Entry 9LUB (electron microscopy, 3.30 A resolution); this record covers chains B and G of the 7 polymer chains in the assembly.

# Chain B
Name: Flagellar motor protein MotA
Source organism: Paenibacillus sp. TCA20
UniProt: A0A069DFV9 (A0A069DFV9_9BACL); residues 1-264 here = UniProt positions 1-264
Sequence (264 residues; numbered 1 to 264; the number before each row is that of its first residue):
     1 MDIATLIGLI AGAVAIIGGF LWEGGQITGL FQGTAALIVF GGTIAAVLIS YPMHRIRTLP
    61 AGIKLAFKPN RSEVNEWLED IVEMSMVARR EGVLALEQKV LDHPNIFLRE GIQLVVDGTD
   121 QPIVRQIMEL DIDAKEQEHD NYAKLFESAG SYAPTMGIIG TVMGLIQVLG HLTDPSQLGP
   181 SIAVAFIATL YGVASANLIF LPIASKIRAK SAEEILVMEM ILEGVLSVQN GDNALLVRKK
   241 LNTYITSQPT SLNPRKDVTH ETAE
Not modelled in the structure: 247-264

# Chain G
Name: Chimeric B subunit of MotA1B1 from Paenibacillus sp. TCA20 and MotAB from E. coli, Motility protein B
Source organism: Paenibacillus sp. TCA20
UniProt: P0AF06 (MOTB_ECOLI); residues 112-307 here correspond to UniProt positions 113-308 (UniProt number = residue number + 1)
Sequence (319 residues; row label = number of the first residue in the row; numbers below 1 keep their minus sign (Met-5 is residue -5)):
    -5 MRQRNRRTRN VKSAHSSGSP HDRWMITYAD LITLLLIFFV MMYAMSRLDA SKYEEVTSSL
    55 QTTFQSSSGI LDGGNGVIDY PSGQNGNSSS EANQPGSSGT GSDMGQEADG GPLTERESRL
   115 RKLRGDLDQL IESDPKLRAL RPHLKIDLVQ EGLRIQIIDS QNRPMFRTGS ADVEPYMRDI
   175 LRAIAPVLNG IPNRISLSGH TDDFPYASGE KGYSNWELSA DRANASRREL MVGGLDSGKV
   235 LRVVGMAATM RLSDRGPDDA VNRRISLLVL NKQAEQAILH ENAESQNEPV SALEKPEVAP
   295 QVSVPTMPSA EPRHHHHHH
Not modelled in the structure: -5 to 11, 61-313
Construct notes: expression tag (308-313)

# Chain B / chain G interface
Contacting residue pairs (14):
  Gly157(B) - Asp24(G)
  Ile158(B) - Asp24(G)  hydrogen bond (backbone-side chain)
  Thr161(B) - Asp24(G)  hydrogen bond
  Thr161(B) - Thr27(G)
  Thr161(B) - Leu28(G)
  Leu165(B) - Ile31(G)  hydrophobic
  Leu169(B) - Ile31(G)  hydrophobic
  Leu178(B) - Met35(G)  hydrophobic
  Ala185(B) - Leu28(G)  hydrophobic
  Phe186(B) - Leu28(G)  hydrophobic
  Thr189(B) - Asp24(G)  hydrogen bond
  Val193(B) - Thr21(G)
  Asn197(B) - Arg17(G)  hydrogen bond
  Leu201(B) - Arg17(G)
Interface residues without a listed pair, chain B (15 interface residues in all): Pro154, Leu172, Ile182
Interface residues without a listed pair, chain G (10 interface residues in all): Ile20, Ala23, Leu29

# Summary
15 residues of chain B and 10 residues of chain G are in contact, with 4 hydrogen bonds. Among the polar pairs
are Ile158(B)-Asp24(G), Thr161(B)-Asp24(G) and Thr189(B)-Asp24(G).
Here chain B is Flagellar motor protein MotA and chain G is Chimeric B subunit of MotA1B1 from Paenibacillus
sp. TCA20 and MotAB from E. coli, Motility protein B, both from Paenibacillus sp. TCA20. Entry 9LUB (The
chimeric flagellar motor complex between MotA1B1 from Paenibacillus sp. TCA20 and MotAB from E.coli, state
...) was determined by electron microscopy (same publication as 9LU9 and 9LUC).
